4LSZ - chains B and D of the 6 polymer chains in the assembly; structure by X-ray diffraction, 2.26 A resolution.

# Chain B (and D)
Molecule: Caspase-7 subunit p10
Source organism: Homo sapiens
Notes: EC 3.4.22.60; fragment: Caspase-7 subunit p10; chain D of this document is another copy of the same molecule, construct and numbering; everything in this record applies to it too
UniProt: P55210 (CASP7_HUMAN); residue numbers follow UniProt; this construct covers 207-303
Amino-acid sequence (105 residues; row label = number of the first residue in the row):
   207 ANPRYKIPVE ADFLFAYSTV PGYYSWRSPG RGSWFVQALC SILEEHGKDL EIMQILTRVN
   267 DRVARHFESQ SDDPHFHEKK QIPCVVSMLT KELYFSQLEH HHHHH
Disordered / not traced: 207-209, 304-311 (chain D: 207-208, 304-311)
Differences from the reference sequence: expression tag (304-311)
Curated features (UniProtKB/Swiss-Prot):
  - region: Val226 to Gly238 (Loop L3), Glu274 to Ile288 (Loop L4)
  - site: Tyr223 (Involved in allosteric regulation)
  - modified residue: Arg233 (Microbial infection: ADP-riboxanated arginine), Ser239 (Phosphoserine)
  - mutagenesis: Tyr223 (Y223A/F/W/D/E: Does not significantly affect thiol protease catalytic efficiency), Tyr229 (Y229W: Strongly reduced thiol protease catalytic efficiency), Tyr230 to Ser234 (In esCasp-7 V3 mutant; promotes specificity toward alternate peptides with VEID, YVAD, WEHD, LETD or LEHD sequence; when associated with C-276. In esCasp-7 V4 mutant ...), Trp232 to Ser234 (In dsCasp-7 mutant; unable to cleave DEVD and VEID peptides; when associated with F-276), Arg233 (R233A: Abolished ADP-riboxanation by C.violaceum CopC), Ser239 (S239A: Abolished phosphorylation by PAK2; when associated with A-30 and A-173; S239E: Mimics phosphorylation; leading to inactivate thiol protease activity), Gln276 (Q276C: In esCasp-7 V3 mutant; promotes specificity toward alternate peptides with VEID, YVAD, WEHD, LETD or LEHD sequence; when associated with 230-V--V-234; Q276D: In esCasp-7 V4 mutant ...), Cys290 (C290S: Decreased phosphorylation by PAK2; C290T/N: Does not significantly affect thiol protease catalytic activity)

# Interface between chain B and chain D
Contacting residue pairs (64):
  Arg210(B) - Glu274(D)  salt bridge
  Tyr211(B) - Arg271(D)
  Lys212(B) - Ala270(D)
  Lys212(B) - Glu274(D)
  Lys212(B) - Glu284(D)  hydrogen bond (side chain-backbone)
  Lys212(B) - Lys286(D)
  Ile213(B) - Arg271(D)
  Pro214(B) - Ala270(D)  hydrophobic
  Pro214(B) - Gln287(D)
  Pro214(B) - Ile288(D)  hydrophobic
  Glu216(B) - Tyr229(D)  hydrogen bond
  Glu216(B) - Ile288(D)
  Val226(B) - Met294(D)  hydrophobic
  Tyr229(B) - Glu216(D)  hydrogen bond
  Met259(B) - Met259(D)  hydrophobic
  Gln260(B) - Glu298(D)  hydrogen bond
  Thr263(B) - Leu295(D)
  Thr263(B) - Thr296(D)
  Thr263(B) - Lys297(D)
  Asn266(B) - Ser293(D)
  Asn266(B) - Met294(D)
  Asn266(B) - Leu295(D)  hydrogen bond (side chain-backbone)
  Asp267(B) - Thr296(D)
  Asp267(B) - Lys297(D)  salt bridge
  Ala270(B) - Lys212(D)
  Ala270(B) - Pro214(D)  hydrophobic
  Arg271(B) - Tyr211(D)
  Arg271(B) - Ile213(D)
  Glu274(B) - Arg210(D)  salt bridge
  Glu284(B) - Arg210(D)  salt bridge
  Glu284(B) - Lys212(D)  hydrogen bond (backbone-side chain)
  Lys286(B) - Lys212(D)  hydrogen bond (side chain-backbone)
  Gln287(B) - Pro214(D)
  Ile288(B) - Pro214(D)  hydrophobic
  Ile288(B) - Glu216(D)
  Ile288(B) - Ala217(D)  hydrophobic
  Ile288(B) - Met294(D)
  Ile288(B) - Thr296(D)
  Pro289(B) - Met294(D)
  Cys290(B) - Val292(D)  hydrophobic
  Cys290(B) - Ser293(D)
  Cys290(B) - Met294(D)  hydrophobic
  Val291(B) - Val291(D)
  Val291(B) - Val292(D)
  Val291(B) - Ser293(D)  hydrogen bond (backbone-backbone)
  Val292(B) - Cys290(D)  hydrophobic
  Val292(B) - Val291(D)
  Ser293(B) - Asn266(D)  hydrogen bond (backbone-side chain)
  Ser293(B) - Cys290(D)
  Ser293(B) - Val291(D)  hydrogen bond (backbone-backbone)
  Met294(B) - Val226(D)  hydrophobic
  Met294(B) - Asn266(D)
  Met294(B) - Ile288(D)
  Met294(B) - Pro289(D)
  Leu295(B) - Thr263(D)
  Leu295(B) - Asn266(D)  hydrogen bond (backbone-side chain)
  Thr296(B) - Thr263(D)
  Thr296(B) - Asp267(D)
  Thr296(B) - Arg271(D)
  Thr296(B) - Ile288(D)
  Lys297(B) - Thr263(D)
  Lys297(B) - Asp267(D)  salt bridge
  Lys297(B) - Arg271(D)
  Glu298(B) - Gln260(D)  hydrogen bond
Other interface residues (no listed pair), chain B (31 interface residues in all): Ala217
Other interface residues (no listed pair), chain D (32 interface residues in all): Val215

# In short
Chain B and chain D form an interface of 31 and 32 residues respectively, with 12 hydrogen bonds and 5 salt
bridges. Polar contacts include Arg210(B)-Glu274(D), Asp267(B)-Lys297(D) and Glu284(B)-Arg210(D). UniProt
lists 10 mutagenesis sites on chain B.
Chain B and chain D are both Caspase-7 subunit p10 (Homo sapiens); the structure, Caspase-7 in Complex with
DARPin D7.18, was determined by X-ray diffraction.
